PDB entry 8OUE | electron microscopy, 2.70 A resolution | chains G and B of the 10 polymer chains in the assembly

Chain G:
Molecule: H/ACA ribonucleoprotein complex subunit DKC1
Organism: Homo sapiens
Notes: EC 5.4.99.-
Reference sequence: O60832 (DKC1_HUMAN); numbering as in UniProt (aligned over 1-514)
Amino-acid sequence (514 residues; numbered 1 to 514; the number before each row is that of its first residue):
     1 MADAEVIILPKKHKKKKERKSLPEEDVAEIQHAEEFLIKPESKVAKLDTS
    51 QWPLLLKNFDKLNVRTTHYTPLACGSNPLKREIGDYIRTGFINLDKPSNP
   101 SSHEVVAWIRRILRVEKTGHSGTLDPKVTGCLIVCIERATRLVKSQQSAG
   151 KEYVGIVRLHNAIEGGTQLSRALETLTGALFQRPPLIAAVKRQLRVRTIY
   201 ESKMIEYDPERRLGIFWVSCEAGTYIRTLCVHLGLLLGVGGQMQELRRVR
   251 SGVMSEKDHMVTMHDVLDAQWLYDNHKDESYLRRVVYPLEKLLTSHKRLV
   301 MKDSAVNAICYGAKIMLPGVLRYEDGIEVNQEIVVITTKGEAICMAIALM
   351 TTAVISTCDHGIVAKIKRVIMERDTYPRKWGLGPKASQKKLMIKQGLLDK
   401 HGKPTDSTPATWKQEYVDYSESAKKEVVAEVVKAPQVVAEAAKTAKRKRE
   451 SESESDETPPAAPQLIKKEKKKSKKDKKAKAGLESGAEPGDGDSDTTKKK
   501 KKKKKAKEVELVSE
Not modelled in the structure: 1-42, 396-514
Swiss-Prot annotation at these positions:
  - region: Ala2 to Ser21 (Nucleolar localization)
  - active site: Asp125 (Nucleophile)
  - modified residue: Ala2 (N-acetylalanine), Ser21 (Phosphoserine), Ser387 (Phosphoserine), Ser451 (Phosphoserine), Ser453 (Phosphoserine), Ser455 (Phosphoserine), Thr458 (Phosphothreonine), Ser485 (Phosphoserine), Ser494 (Phosphoserine), Ser513 (Phosphoserine)
  - cross-link (Glycyl lysine isopeptide (Lys-Gly)): Lys20 (interchain with G-Cter in SUMO2), Lys39 (interchain with G-Cter in SUMO2), Lys43 (interchain with G-Cter in SUMO2), Lys191 (interchain with G-Cter in SUMO2), Lys394 (interchain with G-Cter in SUMO2), Lys413 (interchain with G-Cter in SUMO1), Lys424 (interchain with G-Cter in SUMO2), Lys433 (interchain with G-Cter in SUMO2), Lys467 (interchain with G-Cter in SUMO2)
What the authors report for this chain:
  - self-association interface (contacts with another copy of this molecule); pairs are residue here / residue on that copy: Lys43-Asp26 (salt bridge), Val44, Leu47, Trp52
  - binding site for Human telomerase RNA (chain B): Ser42, His68
  - disease-associated variants - Q31E, Q31K, H68Q, H68R, H68Y (citing earlier work)
  - catalytic residues: Asp125 (citing earlier work)
  - disease-associated variants - F36V (proposed by the authors, not directly observed)
  - mutagenesis - T66A/T67A/H68A, H68A: decreased binding to Human telomerase RNA (chain B)

Chain B:
Molecule: Human telomerase RNA
Organism: Homo sapiens
Sequence (451 nucleotides; numbered 1 to 451; the number before each row is that of its first residue):
     1 GGGUUGCGGAGGGUGGGCCUGGGAGGGGUGGUGGCCAUUUUUUGUCUAAC
    51 CCUAACUGAGAAGGGCGUAGGCGCCGUGCUUUUGCUCCCCGCGCGCUGUU
   101 UUUCUCGCUGACUUUCAGCGGGCGGAAAAGCCUCGGCCUGCCGCCUUCCA
   151 CCGUUCAUUCUAGAGCAAACAAAAAAUGUCAGCUGCUGGCCCGUUCGCCC
   201 CUCCCGGGGACCUGCGGCGGGUCGCCUGCCCAGCCCCCGAACCCCGCCUG
   251 GAGGCCGCGGUCGGCCCGGGGCUUCUCCGGAGGCACCCACUGCCACCGCG
   301 AAGAGUUGGGCUCUGUCAGCCGCGGGUCUCUCGGGGGCGAGGGCGAGGUU
   351 CAGGCCUUUCAGGCCGCAGGAAGAGGAACGGAGCGAGUCCCCGCGCGCGG
   401 CGCGAUUCCCUGAGCUGUGGGACGUGCACCCAGGACUCGGCUCACACAUG
   451 C
Not modelled in the structure: 1-210, 219-361, 394-396, 398, 439, 451
What the authors report for this chain:
  - mutagenesis - G450A, G450C, G450U: decreased catalytic activity

How chain G and chain B interact:
Pairs across the interface (97):
  His68(G) - G450(B)  stacking on the base
  Asn99(G) - G400(B)  phosphate contact
  Asn99(G) - C401(B)  phosphate contact
  His103(G) - C429(B)  hydrogen bond to the sugar
  His103(G) - C430(B)  sugar contact
  Glu104(G) - G399(B)  hydrogen bond to the base
  Glu104(G) - G400(B)  hydrogen bond to the sugar
  Glu104(G) - C429(B)  sugar contact
  Trp108(G) - G400(B)  sugar contact
  Arg110(G) - C430(B)  salt bridge to the phosphate
  Arg111(G) - A428(B)  hydrogen bond to the phosphate
  Arg111(G) - C429(B)  salt bridge to the phosphate
  Lys117(G) - G433(B)  salt bridge to the phosphate
  Thr118(G) - A432(B)  sugar contact
  Gly119(G) - A432(B)  sugar contact
  His120(G) - C431(B)  base contact
  Asp125(G) - G393(B)  sugar contact
  Thr140(G) - G433(B)  phosphate contact
  Arg141(G) - G383(B)  hydrogen bond to the phosphate
  Arg141(G) - C384(B)  salt bridge to the phosphate
  Val143(G) - G433(B)  sugar contact
  Lys144(G) - G433(B)  sugar contact
  Lys144(G) - G434(B)  sugar contact
  Gln147(G) - A432(B)  base contact
  Pro185(G) - G393(B)  base contact
  Ile187(G) - C392(B)  base contact
  Arg192(G) - C392(B)  salt bridge to the phosphate
  Arg192(G) - G393(B)  salt bridge to the phosphate
  Arg195(G) - C392(B)  salt bridge to the phosphate
  Tyr225(G) - G393(B)  hydrogen bond to the phosphate
  Arg227(G) - G393(B)  base contact
  Thr228(G) - G393(B)  hydrogen bond to the base
  Met301(G) - A448(B)  base contact
  Lys302(G) - A448(B)  sugar contact
  Lys302(G) - U449(B)  salt bridge to the phosphate
  Ser304(G) - A448(B)  phosphate contact
  Ser304(G) - U449(B)  hydrogen bond to the phosphate
  Ala305(G) - A448(B)  base contact
  Ala308(G) - A446(B)  base contact
  Ala308(G) - A448(B)  base contact
  Cys310(G) - A382(B)  sugar contact
  Tyr311(G) - G381(B)  hydrogen bond to the base
  Tyr311(G) - A382(B)  sugar contact
  Tyr311(G) - C443(B)  sugar contact
  Tyr311(G) - A444(B)  sugar contact
  Tyr311(G) - A446(B)  hydrogen bond to the base
  Gly312(G) - G381(B)  hydrogen bond to the sugar
  Gly312(G) - A382(B)  sugar contact
  Gly312(G) - A446(B)  hydrogen bond to the base
  Ala313(G) - A378(B)  base contact
  Ala313(G) - A446(B)  base contact
  Ala313(G) - A448(B)  base contact
  Lys314(G) - A378(B)  hydrogen bond to the base
  Lys314(G) - C379(B)  hydrogen bond to the base
  Lys314(G) - G381(B)  salt bridge to the phosphate
  Lys314(G) - A448(B)  hydrogen bond to the base
  Met316(G) - A378(B)  base contact
  Met316(G) - C447(B)  base contact
  Met316(G) - A448(B)  hydrogen bond to the base
  Pro318(G) - A377(B)  base contact
  Pro318(G) - C447(B)  base contact
  Pro318(G) - A448(B)  sugar contact
  Gly319(G) - A448(B)  hydrogen bond to the base
  Asp359(G) - A377(B)  hydrogen bond to the base
  His360(G) - A377(B)  salt bridge to the phosphate
  His360(G) - C447(B)  base contact
  Gly361(G) - C447(B)  hydrogen bond to the base
  Ile362(G) - C379(B)  base contact
  Ile366(G) - A382(B)  sugar contact
  Arg368(G) - G383(B)  salt bridge to the phosphate
  Arg368(G) - C384(B)  salt bridge to the phosphate
  Arg368(G) - G434(B)  salt bridge to the phosphate
  Val369(G) - A382(B)  phosphate contact
  Val369(G) - G383(B)  hydrogen bond to the phosphate
  Arg373(G) - G381(B)  base contact
  Arg373(G) - A382(B)  hydrogen bond to the base
  Arg373(G) - G383(B)  hydrogen bond to the sugar
  Arg373(G) - C443(B)  hydrogen bond to the base
  Arg378(G) - C443(B)  phosphate contact
  Arg378(G) - A444(B)  salt bridge to the phosphate
  Lys379(G) - U449(B)  base contact
  Trp380(G) - A444(B)  phosphate contact
  Trp380(G) - C445(B)  hydrogen bond to the phosphate
  Trp380(G) - A446(B)  sugar contact
  Trp380(G) - C447(B)  phosphate contact
  Trp380(G) - A448(B)  base contact
  Gly381(G) - C447(B)  hydrogen bond to the phosphate
  Leu382(G) - U449(B)  sugar contact
  Gly383(G) - A448(B)  phosphate contact
  Gly383(G) - U449(B)  sugar contact
  Pro384(G) - A448(B)  phosphate contact
  Lys385(G) - A377(B)  base contact
  Lys385(G) - C447(B)  sugar contact
  Lys385(G) - A448(B)  hydrogen bond to the phosphate
  Ala386(G) - C447(B)  phosphate contact
  Ala386(G) - A448(B)  hydrogen bond to the phosphate
  Lys389(G) - A378(B)  phosphate contact
Other interface residues (no listed pair), chain G (65 interface residues in all): Thr66, Thr70, Pro100, Ser101, Ala107, Thr123, Gly223, Ile309, Ile315, Lys367
Other interface residues (no listed pair), chain B (30 interface residues in all): G380, C391, A435

Overview:
Chain G and chain B form an interface of 65 and 30 residues respectively, with 27 hydrogen bonds, 14 salt
bridges and 1 aromatic stacking contact. Polar contacts include Glu104(G)-G399(B), Thr228(G)-G393(B) and
Tyr311(G)-G381(B). The paper reports the catalytic residue Asp125(G); G450A, G450C and G450U of chain B reduce
catalytic activity; 5 substitutions were tested in all.
Chain G is H/ACA ribonucleoprotein complex subunit DKC1 and chain B is Human telomerase RNA, both from Homo
sapiens; the structure, The H/ACA RNP lobe of human telomerase with the dyskerin thumb loop in a semi-closed
conformation, was determined by electron microscopy, deposited together with 8OUF.
